6FQB - chains A and E; structure by X-ray diffraction, 3.00 A resolution.

[Chain A]
Protein: Mur ligase family protein
Source organism: Streptococcus pneumoniae
Notes: EC 6.3.2.-
Reference sequence: A0A0B7LND9 (A0A0B7LND9_STREE); residues 1-447 here = UniProt positions 1-447
Amino-acid sequence (465 residues; numbered -17 to 447; the number before each row is that of its first residue; numbers below 1 keep their minus sign (Met-17 is residue -17)):
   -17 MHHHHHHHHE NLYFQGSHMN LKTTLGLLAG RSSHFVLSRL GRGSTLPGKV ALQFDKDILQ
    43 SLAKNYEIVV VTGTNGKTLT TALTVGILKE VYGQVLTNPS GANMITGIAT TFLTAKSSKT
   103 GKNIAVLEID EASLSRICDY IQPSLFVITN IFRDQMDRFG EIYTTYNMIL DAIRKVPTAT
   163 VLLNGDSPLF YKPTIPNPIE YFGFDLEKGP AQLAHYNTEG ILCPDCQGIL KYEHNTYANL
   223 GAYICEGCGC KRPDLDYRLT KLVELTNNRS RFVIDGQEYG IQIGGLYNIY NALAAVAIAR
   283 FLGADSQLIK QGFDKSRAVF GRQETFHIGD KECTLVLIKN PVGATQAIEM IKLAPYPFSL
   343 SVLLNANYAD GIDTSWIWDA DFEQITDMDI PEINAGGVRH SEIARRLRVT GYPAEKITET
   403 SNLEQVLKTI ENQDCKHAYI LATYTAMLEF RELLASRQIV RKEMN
Disordered / not traced: -17 to 42, 94-103, 138-141, 440-447
Sequence notes: initiating methionine (-17); expression tag (-16 to 0)
From the paper describing this entry:
  - mutagenesis - K59A, N85A: abolished catalytic activity
  - mutagenesis - D136A, R140A, D355A: decreased catalytic activity
  - mutagenesis - D139A, E143A: unchanged catalytic activity
  - contacts within the chain: Arg135-Glu201

[Chain E]
Protein: Cobyric acid synthase
Source organism: Streptococcus pneumoniae
Notes: EC 6.3.5.10
Reference sequence: A0A062WUX3 (A0A062WUX3_STREE); numbering as in UniProt (aligned over 1-260)
Amino-acid sequence (260 residues; row label = number of the first residue in the row):
     1 MVYTSLSSKD GNYPYQLNIA HLYGNLMNTY GDNGNILMLK YVAEKLGAHV TVDIVSLHDD
    61 FDENHYDIAF FGGGQDFEQS IIADDLPAKK ESIDNYIQND GVVLAICGGF QLLGQYYVEA
   121 SGKRIEGLGV MGHYTLNQTN NRFIGDIKIH NEDFDETYYG FENHQGRTFL SDDQKPLGQV
   181 VYGNGNNEEK VGEGVHYKNV FGSYFHGPIL SRNANLAYRL VTTALKKKYG QDIQLPAYED
   241 ILSQEIAEEY SDVKSKADFS
Disordered / not traced: 248-260
Ligand contacts: glutamine (GLN): Tyr30, Gln79, Cys107, Gly108, Gln111, Arg142, Asn163, His164, Gln165, Gly166, Tyr204, His206
From the paper describing this entry:
  - catalytic residues: Asp32, Cys107, His206
  - catalytic residues: Gly72 to Gly74 (proposed by the authors, not directly observed)
  - binding site for glutamine: Cys107, Arg142

[Interface between chain A and chain E]
Contacting residue pairs (47; chain A residue first):
  Arg135(A) - Thr29(E)
  Arg135(A) - Gln75(E)
  Gly142(A) - Gln75(E)  hydrogen bond (backbone-side chain)
  Leu195(A) - Tyr3(E)  hydrophobic
  Tyr198(A) - Ser5(E)
  Tyr198(A) - Leu6(E)
  Tyr198(A) - Gly24(E)
  Tyr198(A) - Asn25(E)
  Tyr198(A) - Asn28(E)  hydrogen bond (backbone-side chain)
  Tyr198(A) - Asn33(E)
  Tyr198(A) - Ile54(E)  hydrophobic
  Asn199(A) - Asn28(E)
  Asn199(A) - Asn33(E)  hydrogen bond
  Thr200(A) - Asn28(E)  hydrogen bond (backbone-side chain)
  Glu201(A) - Asn28(E)
  Glu201(A) - Thr29(E)
  Leu204(A) - Leu26(E)  hydrophobic
  Leu204(A) - Phe77(E)  hydrophobic
  Leu204(A) - Glu78(E)
  Gln209(A) - Leu57(E)
  Gln209(A) - Phe77(E)
  Gln209(A) - Ile81(E)
  Ile211(A) - Asn25(E)
  Ile211(A) - Ser56(E)
  Ile211(A) - Leu57(E)  hydrophobic
  Ser357(A) - Tyr30(E)  hydrogen bond (side chain-backbone)
  Ser357(A) - Gly31(E)
  Ser357(A) - Gly207(E)
  Trp360(A) - Gly31(E)
  Trp360(A) - Gly34(E)
  Trp360(A) - Pro208(E)
  Trp360(A) - Ser211(E)
  Asp361(A) - Asn28(E)
  Asp361(A) - Tyr30(E)
  Asp361(A) - Gly31(E)  hydrogen bond (side chain-backbone)
  Glu365(A) - Leu37(E)
  Glu384(A) - Gly207(E)
  Glu384(A) - Ser211(E)  hydrogen bond
  Arg387(A) - Ser211(E)  hydrogen bond
  Arg387(A) - Glu245(E)  salt bridge
  Arg390(A) - Tyr41(E)
  Arg390(A) - Gln244(E)
  Arg390(A) - Glu245(E)  salt bridge
  Val391(A) - Leu37(E)
  Val391(A) - Met38(E)  hydrophobic
  Val391(A) - Tyr41(E)  hydrophobic
  Ala396(A) - Gln244(E)
Interface residues without a listed pair, chain A (26 interface residues in all): Gln137, Tyr145, Ala196, Gly202, Ile203, Gly210, Arg388
Interface residues without a listed pair, chain E (29 interface residues in all): His21, Asp32
The authors on this interface:
  - specific contacts: Trp360(A)-Gly34(E) (hydrophobic contact), Arg387(A)-Glu245(E), Arg390(A)-Glu245(E)
  - interface residues, chain A: Tyr198(A), Ile203(A), Leu204(A), Ile211(A), Val391(A)
  - interface residues, chain E: Leu6(E), Asn25(E), Leu26(E), Met38(E), Tyr41(E), Ile54(E), Leu57(E), Phe77(E), Pro208(E)

[Overview]
26 residues of chain A face 29 of chain E across their interface; the contacts include 8 hydrogen bonds and 2
salt bridges. Polar contacts include Arg387(A)-Glu245(E), Arg390(A)-Glu245(E) and Gly142(A)-Gln75(E). The
paper describes a hydrophobic contact between Trp360(A) and Gly34(E); contacts between Arg387(A) and Glu245(E)
and Arg390(A) and Glu245(E). The paper reports catalytic residues Asp32(E), Cys107(E) and His206(E) among
others; D136A, R140A and D355A of chain A reduce catalytic activity; 7 substitutions were tested in all.
Here chain A is Mur ligase family protein and chain E is Cobyric acid synthase, both from Streptococcus
pneumoniae. Entry 6FQB (MurT/GatD peptidoglycan amidotransferase complex from Streptococcus pneumoniae R6) was
determined by X-ray diffraction.
